Entry 4JIC (X-ray diffraction, 1.60 A resolution); this record covers chain A.

Chain A:
Molecule: GTN Reductase
Organism: Agrobacterium tumefaciens
Reference sequence: O31246 (O31246_RHIRD); residues 1-371 here = UniProt positions 1-371
Sequence (377 residues; numbered 1 to 377; the number before each row is that of its first residue):
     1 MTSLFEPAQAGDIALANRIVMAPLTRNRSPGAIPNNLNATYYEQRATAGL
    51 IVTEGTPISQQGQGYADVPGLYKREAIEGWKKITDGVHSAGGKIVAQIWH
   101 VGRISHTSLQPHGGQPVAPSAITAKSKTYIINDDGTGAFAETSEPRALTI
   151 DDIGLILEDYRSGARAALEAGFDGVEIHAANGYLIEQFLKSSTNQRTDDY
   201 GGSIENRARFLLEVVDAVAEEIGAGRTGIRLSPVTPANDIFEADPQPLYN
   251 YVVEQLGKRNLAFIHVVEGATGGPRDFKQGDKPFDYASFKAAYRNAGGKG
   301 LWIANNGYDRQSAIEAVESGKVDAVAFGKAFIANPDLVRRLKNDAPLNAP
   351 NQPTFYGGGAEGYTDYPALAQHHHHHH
Unresolved in the structure: 1, 372-377
Sequence notes: expression tag (372-377)
Ligand contacts: FMN (flavin mononucleotide): Ala-22, Pro-23, Leu-24, Thr-25, Glu-54, Gly-55, Gln-97, His-178, Asn-181, Arg-230, Val-267, Thr-271, Gly-272, Asn-305, Asn-306, Gly-307, Ala-326, Phe-327, Gly-328, Lys-329, Ile-332, Phe-355, Tyr-356
From the paper describing this entry:
  - catalytic residues: His-178, Asn-181
  - catalytic residues: Tyr-183 (proposed by the authors, not directly observed)
  - specificity-determining residues: Tyr-65, Tyr-356

In short:
Ligands of chain A: flavin mononucleotide. From the paper: catalytic residues His-178, Asn-181 and Tyr-183;
specificity determinants Tyr-65 and Tyr-356.
Chain A is GTN Reductase (Agrobacterium tumefaciens); the structure, Glycerol Trinitrate Reductase NerA from
Agrobacterium radiobacter, was determined by X-ray diffraction (same publication as 4JIP and 4JIQ).
